5NGY - chain A; structure by X-ray diffraction, 3.70 A resolution.

# Chain A
Protein: DSR-M glucansucrase inactive mutant E715Q
From: Leuconostoc citreum
Sequence (1290 residues; each row starts with the number of its first residue):
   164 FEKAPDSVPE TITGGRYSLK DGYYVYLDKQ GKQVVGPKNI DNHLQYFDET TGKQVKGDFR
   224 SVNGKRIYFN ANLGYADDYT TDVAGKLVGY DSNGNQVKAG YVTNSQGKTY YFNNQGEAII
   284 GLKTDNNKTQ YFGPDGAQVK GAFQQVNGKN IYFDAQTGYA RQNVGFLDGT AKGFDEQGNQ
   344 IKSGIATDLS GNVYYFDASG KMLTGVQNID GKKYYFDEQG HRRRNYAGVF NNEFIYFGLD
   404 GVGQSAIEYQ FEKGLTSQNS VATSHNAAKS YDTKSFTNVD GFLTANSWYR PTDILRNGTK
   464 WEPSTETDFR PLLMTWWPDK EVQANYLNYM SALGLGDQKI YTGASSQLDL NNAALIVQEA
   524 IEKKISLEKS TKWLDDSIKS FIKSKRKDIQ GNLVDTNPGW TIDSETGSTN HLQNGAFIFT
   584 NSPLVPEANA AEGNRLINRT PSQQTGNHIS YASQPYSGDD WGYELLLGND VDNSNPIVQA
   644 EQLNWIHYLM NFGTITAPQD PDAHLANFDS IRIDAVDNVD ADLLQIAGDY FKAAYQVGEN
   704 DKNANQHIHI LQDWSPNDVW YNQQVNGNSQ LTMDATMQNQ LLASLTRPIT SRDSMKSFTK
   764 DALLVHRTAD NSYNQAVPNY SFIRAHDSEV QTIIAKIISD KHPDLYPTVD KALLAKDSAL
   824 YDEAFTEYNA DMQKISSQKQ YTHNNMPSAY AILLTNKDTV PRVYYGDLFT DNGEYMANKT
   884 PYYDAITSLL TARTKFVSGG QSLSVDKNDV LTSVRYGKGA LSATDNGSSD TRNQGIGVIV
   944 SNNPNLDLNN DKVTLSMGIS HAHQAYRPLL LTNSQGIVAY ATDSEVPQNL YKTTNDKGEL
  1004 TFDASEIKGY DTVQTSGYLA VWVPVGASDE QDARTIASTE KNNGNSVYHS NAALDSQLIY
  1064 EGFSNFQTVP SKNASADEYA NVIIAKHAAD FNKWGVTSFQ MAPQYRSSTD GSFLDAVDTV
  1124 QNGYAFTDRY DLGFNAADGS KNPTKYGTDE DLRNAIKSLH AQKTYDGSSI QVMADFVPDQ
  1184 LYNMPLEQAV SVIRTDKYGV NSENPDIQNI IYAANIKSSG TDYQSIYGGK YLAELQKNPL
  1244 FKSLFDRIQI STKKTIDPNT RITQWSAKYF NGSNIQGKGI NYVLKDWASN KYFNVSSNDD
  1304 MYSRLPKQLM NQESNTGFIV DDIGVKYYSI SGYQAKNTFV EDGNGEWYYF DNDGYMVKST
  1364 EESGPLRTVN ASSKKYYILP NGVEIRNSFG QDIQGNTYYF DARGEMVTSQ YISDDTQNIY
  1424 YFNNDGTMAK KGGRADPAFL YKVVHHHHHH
Disordered / not traced: 164-170, 1436-1453
Ion coordination: Ca2+: Glu-627, Asp-633, Asn-681, Asp-1182; praseodymium ion near Asn-1347 (its only coordinating residue here)
What the authors report for this chain:
  - binding site for alpha-D-glucopyranose: Tyr-180, Tyr-187, Gln-217, Lys-219, Leu-236, Tyr-238

# Overview
Glu-627, Asp-633, Asn-681 and Asp-1182 form the Ca2+ site. From the paper: a binding site for
alpha-D-glucopyranose at Tyr-180, Tyr-187 and Gln-217 among others.
Chain A is DSR-M glucansucrase inactive mutant E715Q (Leuconostoc citreum); the structure, Crystal structure
of Leuconostoc citreum NRRL B-1299 dextransucrase DSR-M, was determined by X-ray diffraction, deposited
together with 5O8L and 5LFC.
